5VHY - chains B and D of the 6 polymer chains in the assembly; structure by electron microscopy, 4.60 A resolution (low resolution: residue-level contacts below are approximate; hydrogen-bond / salt-bridge calls are withheld).

# Chain B (and D)
Name: Glutamate receptor 2, Germ cell-specific gene 1-like protein
From: Rattus norvegicus
Notes: chain D of this document is another copy of the same molecule, construct and numbering; everything in this record applies to it too
UniProt: chimeric construct of P19491, D3ZK93: residues 10-826 from P19491 (GRIA2_RAT), isoform P19491-2 positions 25-841 (UniProt number = residue number + 15); residues 830-1066 from D3ZK93 positions 2-238 (UniProt number = residue number - 828)
Chain sequence (1057 residues; each row starts with the number of its first residue):
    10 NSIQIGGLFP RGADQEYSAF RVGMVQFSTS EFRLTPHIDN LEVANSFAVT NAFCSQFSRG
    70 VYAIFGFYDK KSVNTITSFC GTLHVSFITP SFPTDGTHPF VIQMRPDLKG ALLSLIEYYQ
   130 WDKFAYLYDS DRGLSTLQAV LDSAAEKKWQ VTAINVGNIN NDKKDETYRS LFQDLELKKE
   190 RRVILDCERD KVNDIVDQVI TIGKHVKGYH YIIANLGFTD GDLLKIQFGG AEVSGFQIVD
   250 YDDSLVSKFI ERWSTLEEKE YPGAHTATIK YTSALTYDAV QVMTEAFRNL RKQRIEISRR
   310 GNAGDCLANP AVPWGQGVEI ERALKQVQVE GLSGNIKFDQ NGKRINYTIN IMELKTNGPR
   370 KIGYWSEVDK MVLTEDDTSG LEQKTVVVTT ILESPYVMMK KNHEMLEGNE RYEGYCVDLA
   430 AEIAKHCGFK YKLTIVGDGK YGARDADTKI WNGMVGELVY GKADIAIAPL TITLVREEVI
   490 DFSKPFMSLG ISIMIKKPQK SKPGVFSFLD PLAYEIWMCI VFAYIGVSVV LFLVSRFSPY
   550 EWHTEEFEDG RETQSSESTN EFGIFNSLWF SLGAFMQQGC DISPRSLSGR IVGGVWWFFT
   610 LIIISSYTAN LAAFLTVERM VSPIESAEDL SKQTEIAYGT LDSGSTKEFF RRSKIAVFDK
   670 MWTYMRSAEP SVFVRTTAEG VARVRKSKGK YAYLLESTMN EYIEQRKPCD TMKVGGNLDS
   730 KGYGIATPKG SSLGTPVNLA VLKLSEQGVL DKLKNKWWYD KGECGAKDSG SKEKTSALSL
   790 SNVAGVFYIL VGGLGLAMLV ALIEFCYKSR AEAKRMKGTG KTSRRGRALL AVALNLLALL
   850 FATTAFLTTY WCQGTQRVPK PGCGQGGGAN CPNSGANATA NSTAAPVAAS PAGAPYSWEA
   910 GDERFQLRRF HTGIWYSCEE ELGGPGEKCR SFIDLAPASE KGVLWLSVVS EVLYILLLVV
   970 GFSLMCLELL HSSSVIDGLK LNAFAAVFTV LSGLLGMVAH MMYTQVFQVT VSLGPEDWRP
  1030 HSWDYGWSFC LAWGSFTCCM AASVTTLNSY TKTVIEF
Disordered / not traced: 545-572, 818-1066
Disulfides: C63-C315, C718-C773
Covalently attached groups: covalent link C718-C773
Construct notes: conflict E241 (Asn256 in P19491), L382 (Val397 in P19491), E384 (Gly405 in P19491), D385 (Asn406 in P19491), Q392 (Asn413 in P19491); linker (827-829)
Small-molecule neighbours:
  - N-acetylglucosamine (NAG; 2-acetamido-2-deoxy-beta-D-glucopyranose): Q337, N344, K346, N355
  - ZK1 ({[7-morpholin-4-yl-2,3-dioxo-6-(trifluoromethyl)-3,4-dihydroquinoxalin-1(2H)-yl]methyl}phosphonic acid): E402, Y450, P478, L479, T480, R485, G653, S654, T655, T686, E705, M708, Y732
Swiss-Prot annotation at these positions:
  - glycosylation: N355 (N-linked (GlcNAc...) asparagine)

# Chain B / chain D interface
Contacting residue pairs (15; chain B residue first):
  R178(B) with F237(D)
  I209(B) with I209(D); H214(D)
  T210(B) with F237(D); G238(D)
  I211(B) with F237(D)
  G212(B) with H214(D); V215(D)
  H214(B) with I209(D); G212(D)
  V215(B) with G212(D); V215(D)
  F237(B) with R178(D); T210(D)
  G238(B) with T210(D)
Interface residues without a listed pair, chain B (10 interface residues in all): K234
Interface residues without a listed pair, chain D (9 interface residues in all): I211

# Summary
The interface between chain B and chain D involves 10 residues on one side and 9 on the other. Bound to chain
B: compound ZK1 and N-acetylglucosamine.
Both chains are Glutamate receptor 2, Germ cell-specific gene 1-like protein (Rattus norvegicus). Entry 5VHY
(GluA2-2xGSG1L bound to ZK) was determined by electron microscopy together with 5VHW, 5VHX and 5VHZ from the
same study.
